Entry 6FSQ (X-ray diffraction, 2.79 A resolution); this record covers chain A.

Chain A:
Protein: alphaRep A3_bGFPD
From: synthetic construct
Chain sequence (409 residues; numbered 1 to 409; the number before each row is that of its first residue):
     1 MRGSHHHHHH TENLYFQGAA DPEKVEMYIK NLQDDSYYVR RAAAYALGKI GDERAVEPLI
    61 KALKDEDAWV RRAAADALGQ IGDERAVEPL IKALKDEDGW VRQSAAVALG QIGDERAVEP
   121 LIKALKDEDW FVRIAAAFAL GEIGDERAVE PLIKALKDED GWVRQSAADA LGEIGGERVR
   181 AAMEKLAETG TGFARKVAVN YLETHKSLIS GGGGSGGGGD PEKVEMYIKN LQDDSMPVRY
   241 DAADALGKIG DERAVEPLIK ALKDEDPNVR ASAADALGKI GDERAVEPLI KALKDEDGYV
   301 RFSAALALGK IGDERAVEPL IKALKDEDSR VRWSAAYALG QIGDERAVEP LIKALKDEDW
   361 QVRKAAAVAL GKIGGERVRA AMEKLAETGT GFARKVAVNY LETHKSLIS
Unresolved in the structure: 1-22, 206-221, 407-409
Small-molecule neighbours: malonate ion (MLI): Trp130, Asp160, Trp162

Overview:
Chain A binds malonate ion.
Chain A is alphaRep A3_bGFPD (synthetic construct); the structure, Structure of A3_bGFPD, an artificial
bi-domain protein based on two different alphaRep domains : A3 and ..., was determined by X-ray diffraction
(same publication as 6HWP and 6FT5).
